Entry 8JDH (X-ray diffraction, 1.77 A resolution); this record covers chains A and B.

# Chain A (and B)
Protein: AcrIF25
From: Alcanivorax sp. KX64203
Notes: chain B of this document is another copy of the same molecule, construct and numbering; everything in this record applies to it too
UniProt: A0A154C2D0 (A0A154C2D0_9GAMM); residue numbers follow UniProt; this construct covers 1-166
Sequence (166 residues; numbered 1 to 166; the number before each row is that of its first residue):
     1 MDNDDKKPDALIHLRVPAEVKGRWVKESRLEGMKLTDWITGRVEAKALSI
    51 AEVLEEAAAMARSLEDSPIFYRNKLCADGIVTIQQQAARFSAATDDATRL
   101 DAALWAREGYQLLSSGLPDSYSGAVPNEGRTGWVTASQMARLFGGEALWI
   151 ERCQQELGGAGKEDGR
Not modelled in the structure: 1-8, 159-166 (chain B: 1-8, 126-132, 161-166)
Modified positions: Mse1 (selenomethionine); Mse33, Mse60, Mse139 (selenomethionine; parent Met)

# Interface between chain A and chain B
Contacting residue pairs - 85 pairs, chain A then chain B:
  D9(A) - V16(B)
  A10(A) - L14(B)
  A10(A) - R15(B)
  A10(A) - V16(B)  hydrogen bond (backbone-backbone)
  A10(A) - A18(B)  hydrophobic
  A10(A) - K21(B)
  L11(A) - H13(B)
  L11(A) - L14(B)
  L11(A) - K21(B)  hydrogen bond (backbone-side chain)
  I12(A) - I12(B)
  I12(A) - H13(B)
  I12(A) - L14(B)  hydrogen bond (backbone-backbone)
  I12(A) - V16(B)  hydrophobic
  I12(A) - K21(B)
  I12(A) - W24(B)  hydrophobic
  H13(A) - I12(B)
  H13(A) - H13(B)  hydrogen bond
  H13(A) - T36(B)
  L14(A) - A10(B)
  L14(A) - L11(B)
  L14(A) - I12(B)  hydrogen bond (backbone-backbone)
  L14(A) - T36(B)
  L14(A) - I39(B)  hydrophobic
  R15(A) - A10(B)
  R15(A) - T36(B)
  V16(A) - D9(B)
  V16(A) - A10(B)  hydrogen bond (backbone-backbone)
  V16(A) - I12(B)  hydrophobic
  V16(A) - T40(B)
  A18(A) - D9(B)
  A18(A) - A10(B)  hydrophobic
  V20(A) - E44(B)
  K21(A) - A10(B)
  K21(A) - L11(B)  hydrogen bond (side chain-backbone)
  K21(A) - I12(B)
  R23(A) - E44(B)  salt bridge
  W24(A) - I12(B)  hydrophobic
  W24(A) - T40(B)
  W24(A) - V43(B)
  W24(A) - E44(B)
  L35(A) - I12(B)  hydrophobic
  T36(A) - H13(B)  hydrogen bond (side chain-backbone)
  T36(A) - L14(B)
  T36(A) - R15(B)
  W38(A) - V43(B)  hydrophobic
  I39(A) - L14(B)  hydrophobic
  I39(A) - V43(B)  hydrophobic
  T40(A) - V16(B)
  T40(A) - W24(B)
  R42(A) - R42(B)
  R42(A) - V43(B)  hydrogen bond (side chain-backbone)
  V43(A) - W24(B)
  V43(A) - W38(B)  hydrophobic
  V43(A) - I39(B)  hydrophobic
  V43(A) - R42(B)  hydrogen bond (backbone-side chain)
  E44(A) - V20(B)
  E44(A) - R23(B)  salt bridge
  E44(A) - W24(B)  hydrogen bond
  K46(A) - R42(B)  hydrogen bond (side chain-backbone)
  L75(A) - E151(B)
  D101(A) - R141(B)  salt bridge
  L104(A) - R141(B)
  W105(A) - R141(B)
  R107(A) - A45(B)  hydrogen bond (side chain-backbone)
  R107(A) - K46(B)
  E108(A) - R141(B)  salt bridge
  E108(A) - G144(B)
  E108(A) - G145(B)  hydrogen bond (side chain-backbone)
  E108(A) - L148(B)
  Q111(A) - A47(B)
  Q111(A) - L148(B)
  L112(A) - L148(B)
  S115(A) - E151(B)
  A140(A) - A45(B)  hydrophobic
  G144(A) - E44(B)
  G144(A) - A45(B)
  G145(A) - E44(B)  hydrogen bond (backbone-backbone)
  G145(A) - A45(B)
  G145(A) - K46(B)
  E146(A) - K46(B)  hydrogen bond (backbone-backbone)
  E146(A) - A47(B)
  E146(A) - L48(B)  hydrogen bond (side chain-backbone)
  E146(A) - R152(B)  salt bridge
  A147(A) - L48(B)  hydrophobic
  L148(A) - G41(B)
Other interface residues (no listed pair), chain A (42 interface residues in all): P17, A47, Y110, I150, E151
Other interface residues (no listed pair), chain B (36 interface residues in all): P17, E31, L35, S137, A147

# Overview
42 residues of chain A face 36 of chain B across their interface, with 17 hydrogen bonds and 5 salt bridges.
Polar pairs include R23(A)-E44(B), D101(A)-R141(B) and E108(A)-R141(B).
Chain A and chain B are both AcrIF25 (Alcanivorax sp. KX64203); the structure, Crystal structure of
anti-CRISPR AcrIF25, was determined by X-ray diffraction, deposited together with 8JDI.
